PDB entry 8BK6 | X-ray diffraction, 2.26 A resolution | chains A and B

Chain A (and B):
Protein: Peptidyl-prolyl cis-trans isomerase
From: Legionella pneumophila
Notes: chain B of this document is another copy of the same molecule, construct and numbering; everything in this record applies to it too
UniProt: Q933L8 (Q933L8_LEGPN); residues 100-212 here correspond to UniProt positions 120-232 (UniProt number = residue number + 20)
Chain sequence (113 residues; row label = number of the first residue in the row):
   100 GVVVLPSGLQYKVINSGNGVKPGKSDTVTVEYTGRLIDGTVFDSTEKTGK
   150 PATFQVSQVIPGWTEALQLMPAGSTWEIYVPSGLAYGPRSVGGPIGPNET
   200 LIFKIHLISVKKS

Interface between chain A and chain B:
Pairs across the interface (14):
  Phe141(A) with Val190(B)
  Lys146(A) with Arg188(B), hydrogen bond (backbone-side chain)
  Pro150(A) with Gln157(B)
  Thr152(A) with Gln154(B); Gln157(B), hydrogen bond (backbone-side chain)
  Gln154(A) with Thr152(B)
  Gln157(A) with Pro150(B); Ala151(B); Thr152(B), hydrogen bond (side chain-backbone)
  Gly191(A) with Phe141(B); Pro193(B)
  Gly192(A) with Gly192(B); Pro193(B)
  Pro193(A) with Gly191(B)
Interface residues without a listed pair, chain A (12 interface residues in all): Ala151, Arg188, Ser212
Interface residues without a listed pair, chain B (14 interface residues in all): Lys146, Lys149, Lys210

In short:
12 residues of chain A and 14 residues of chain B are in contact; the contacts include 3 hydrogen bonds. Among
the polar pairs are Lys146(A)-Arg188(B) and Thr152(A)-Gln157(B).
Both chains are Peptidyl-prolyl cis-trans isomerase (Legionella pneumophila). Entry 8BK6 (A truncated
structure of LpMIP with bound inhibitor JK095) was determined by X-ray diffraction (same publication as 8BJC,
8BJE, 8BK4 and 8BK5).
